PDB entry 6DBW | electron microscopy, 4.70 A resolution (low resolution: residue-level contacts below are approximate; hydrogen-bond / salt-bridge calls are withheld) | chains B and E of the 6 polymer chains in the assembly

[Chain B]
Protein: Recombination activating gene 2
Source organism: Danio rerio
UniProtKB: Q1RLW7 (Q1RLW7_DANRE); residue numbers follow UniProt; this construct covers 1-530
Sequence (533 residues; numbered -2 to 530; the number before each row is that of its first residue; numbers below 1 keep their minus sign (Gly-2 is residue -2)):
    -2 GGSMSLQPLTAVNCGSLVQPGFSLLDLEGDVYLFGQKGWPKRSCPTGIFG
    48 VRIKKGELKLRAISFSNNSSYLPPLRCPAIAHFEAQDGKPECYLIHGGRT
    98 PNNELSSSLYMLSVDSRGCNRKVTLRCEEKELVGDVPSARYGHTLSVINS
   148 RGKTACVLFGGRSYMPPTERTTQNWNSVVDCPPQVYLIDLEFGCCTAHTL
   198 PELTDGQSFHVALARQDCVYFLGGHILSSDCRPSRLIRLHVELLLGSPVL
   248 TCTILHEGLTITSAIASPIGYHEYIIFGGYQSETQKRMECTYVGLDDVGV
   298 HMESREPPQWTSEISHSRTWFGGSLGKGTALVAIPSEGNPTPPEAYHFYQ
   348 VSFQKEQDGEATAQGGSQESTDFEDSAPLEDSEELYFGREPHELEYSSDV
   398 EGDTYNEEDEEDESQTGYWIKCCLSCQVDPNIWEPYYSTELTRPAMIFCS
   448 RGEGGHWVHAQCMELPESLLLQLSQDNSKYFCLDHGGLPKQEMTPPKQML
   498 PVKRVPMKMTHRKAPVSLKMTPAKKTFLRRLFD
Disordered / not traced: -2 to 0, 352-530
Construct notes: expression tag (-2 to 0)

[Chain E]
Molecule: Forward strand of 12-RSS substrate DNA
Sequence (50 nucleotides; numbered 1 to 50; the number before each row is that of its first residue):
     1 GATCTGGCCTGTCTTACACAGTGCTACAGACTGGAACAAAAACCCTGCAG
Bound ions: Ca2+ site 1: DA16, DC17 (shared with 1 residue of chain A); Ca2+ site 2: DC17 (shared with 2 residues of chain A)

[Chain B / chain E interface]
Contacting residue pairs (10):
  Asn10(B) with DC9(E)
  Arg49(B) with DC8(E)
  Leu57(B) with DC8(E)
  Arg58(B) with DG7(E); DC8(E)
  Ala59(B) with DG7(E)
  Asn117(B) with DT5(E); DG6(E)
  Lys119(B) with DG6(E); DG7(E)

[In short]
7 residues of chain B and 5 residues of chain E are in contact. DA16(E) and DC17(E) form the Ca2+ site 1.
Chain B is Recombination activating gene 2 (Danio rerio) and chain E is Forward strand of 12-RSS substrate
DNA; the structure, Cryo-EM structure of RAG in complex with 12-RSS substrate DNA, was determined by electron
microscopy, deposited together with 6DBI, 6DBJ, 6DBL, 6DBO, 6DBQ, 6DBR and 4 further entries.
